Entry 4HI8 (X-ray diffraction, 1.20 A resolution); this record covers chains A and B.

== Chain A ==
Protein: Integrin-linked protein kinase
Organism: Homo sapiens
Notes: EC 2.7.11.1; fragment: Ankyrin repeat domain
UniProtKB: Q13418 (ILK_HUMAN); residues 1-174 here = UniProt positions 1-174
Amino-acid sequence (179 residues; numbered -4 to 174; the number before each row is that of its first residue; numbers below 1 keep their minus sign (Gly-4 is residue -4)):
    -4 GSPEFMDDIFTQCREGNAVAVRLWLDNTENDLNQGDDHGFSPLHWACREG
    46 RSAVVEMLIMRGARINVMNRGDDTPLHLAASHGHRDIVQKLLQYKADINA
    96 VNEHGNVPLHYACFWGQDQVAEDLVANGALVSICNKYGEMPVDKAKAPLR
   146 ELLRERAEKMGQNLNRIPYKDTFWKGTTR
Unresolved in the structure: -4 to 1, 172-174
Differences from the reference sequence: expression tag (-4 to 0)
Curated features (UniProtKB/Swiss-Prot):
  - modified residue: Met1 (N-acetylmethionine), Thr173 (Phosphothreonine)

== Chain B ==
Protein: LIM and senescent cell antigen-like-containing domain protein 1
Organism: Homo sapiens
Notes: fragment: LIM1 domain
UniProtKB: P48059 (LIMS1_HUMAN); residue numbers follow UniProt; this construct covers 6-68
Amino-acid sequence (72 residues; each row starts with the number of its first residue; numbers below 1 keep their minus sign (Ser-3 is residue -3)):
    -3 SENLYFQGSASATCERCKGGFAPAEKIVNSNGELYHEQCFVCAQCFQQFP
    47 EGLFYEFEGRKYCEHDFQMLFA
Differences from the reference sequence: expression tag (-3 to 5)
Ion coordination: Zn2+ site 1: Cys10, Cys13, His32, Cys35; Zn2+ site 2: Cys38, Cys41, Cys59, Asp62

== How chain A and chain B interact ==
Contacting residue pairs (36):
  His33(A) with Met65(B); Leu66(B), hydrogen bond (side chain-backbone); Phe67(B); Ala68(B), hydrogen bond (side chain-backbone)
  Phe35(A) with Leu66(B)
  Arg43(A) with Phe53(B); Glu54(B), salt bridge
  Asn64(A) with Leu66(B)
  Arg65(A) with Gln64(B), hydrogen bond (side chain-backbone); Met65(B), hydrogen bond (side chain-backbone)
  Gly66(A) with Leu66(B)
  Asp68(A) with Gln40(B), hydrogen bond
  Ser76(A) with Arg56(B), hydrogen bond
  His77(A) with Arg56(B), hydrogen bond
  Asn97(A) with Gln40(B)
  Glu98(A) with His61(B), salt bridge; Met65(B)
  His99(A) with Cys41(B); Asp62(B), salt bridge
  Asn101(A) with Gln40(B), hydrogen bond (side chain-backbone); Phe42(B)
  His105(A) with Phe42(B)
  Tyr106(A) with Ala39(B); Gln40(B), hydrogen bond (side chain-backbone); Phe42(B), hydrophobic
  Phe109(A) with Arg12(B), hydrogen bond (backbone-side chain); Val37(B), hydrophobic; Phe42(B), hydrophobic
  Trp110(A) with Arg12(B); Ala39(B), hydrophobic; Arg56(B)
  Tyr132(A) with Gln43(B)
  Glu134(A) with Phe42(B); Gln43(B), hydrogen bond
  Lys139(A) with Phe42(B)
  Lys141(A) with Cys13(B), hydrogen bond (side chain-backbone)
Interface residues without a listed pair, chain A (23 interface residues in all): Gln112, Asn130
Interface residues without a listed pair, chain B (23 interface residues in all): Lys14, Gly15, Gln34, Cys38, Tyr58

== In short ==
The chain A/chain B interface involves 23 residues from each chain, with 12 hydrogen bonds and 3 salt bridges.
Polar pairs include Arg43(A)-Glu54(B), Glu98(A)-His61(B) and His99(A)-Asp62(B). Cys10(B), Cys13(B), His32(B)
and Cys35(B) form the Zn2+ site 1. Cys38(B), Cys41(B), Cys59(B) and Asp62(B) coordinate Zn2+ site 2.
Here chain A is Integrin-linked protein kinase and chain B is LIM and senescent cell antigen-like-containing
domain protein 1, both from Homo sapiens. Entry 4HI8 (Structure of integrin-linked kinase ankyrin repeat
domain in complex with PINCH1 LIM1 domain collected at high ...) was determined by X-ray diffraction.
